PDB entry 8K5O | electron microscopy, 2.42 A resolution | chains l and h of the 56 polymer chains in the assembly

[Chain l]
Molecule: Beta subunit of light-harvesting 1
Source organism: Halorhodospira halochloris
UniProt: A0A0X8X9B2 (A0A0X8X9B2_HALHR); residue numbers follow UniProt; this construct covers 1-86
Amino-acid sequence (86 residues; numbered 1 to 86; the number before each row is that of its first residue):
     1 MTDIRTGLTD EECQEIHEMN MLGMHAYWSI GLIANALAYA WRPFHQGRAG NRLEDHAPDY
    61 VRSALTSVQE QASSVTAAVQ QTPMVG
Disordered / not traced: 1-3, 66-86
Ion coordination: Trans-Geranyl Bacteriochlorophyll B Mg near Asn35 (its only coordinating residue here)
Small-molecule neighbours:
  - Trans-Geranyl Bacteriochlorophyll B (A1LZM), molecule 1: Met19, Asn20, Gly23, Met24, Tyr27, Trp28
  - Trans-Geranyl Bacteriochlorophyll B (A1LZM), molecule 2: Asn20, Met21, Met24
  - Trans-Geranyl Bacteriochlorophyll B (A1LZM), molecule 3: Tyr27, Ile30, Gly31, Ala34, Asn35, Ala38, Trp41
  - Trans-Geranyl Bacteriochlorophyll B (A1LZM), molecule 4: Tyr27, Trp28, Gly31, Leu32, Asn35, Phe44, His45
  - Trans-Geranyl Bacteriochlorophyll B (A1LZM), molecule 5: Ile30, Ala34, Leu37, Ala38, Trp41
  - Trans-Geranyl 8-vinyl-bacteriochlorophyll B (A1LZQ): His17, Met21, Met24, His25, Trp28

[Chain h]
Molecule: Antenna complex alpha/beta subunit domain-containing protein
Source organism: Halorhodospira halochloris
UniProt: A0A0X8XBE4 (A0A0X8XBE4_HALHR); numbering as in UniProt (aligned over 1-65)
Amino-acid sequence (65 residues; each row starts with the number of its first residue):
     1 MWKLWKFVDF RMTAVGFHLF FALLAFAVHF ACISSERFNW LEGAPAAEYY MDEDPGIWKR
    61 TSYDG
Disordered / not traced: 64-65
Small-molecule neighbours:
  - Trans-Geranyl Bacteriochlorophyll B (A1LZM), molecule 1: Met1, Leu4, Trp5, Thr13, Phe17, Phe21
  - Trans-Geranyl Bacteriochlorophyll B (A1LZM), molecule 2: Leu4, Val8, Met12, Thr13, Gly16, Phe17, Phe20, Val28
  - Trans-Geranyl Bacteriochlorophyll B (A1LZM), molecule 3: Phe10, Thr13, Ala14, Phe17, His18, Phe20, Phe21, Leu24, Ala27, Val28, Ala31
  - Trans-Geranyl Bacteriochlorophyll B (A1LZM), molecule 4: Ala14, Val15, His18, Leu19, Phe21, Ala22, Ala25, His29, Phe38, Trp40
  - Trans-Geranyl Bacteriochlorophyll B (A1LZM), molecule 5: Phe21, Leu24, Ala25, Val28, His29, Cys32, Phe38, Ile57, Trp58
  - Trans-Geranyl Bacteriochlorophyll B (A1LZM), molecule 6: Ala22, Ala25, Phe26, His29, Ile33, Trp40
  - 2-O-octyl-beta-D-glucopyranose (BGL): Arg11, Val15, Leu19

[Chain l / chain h interface]
Pairs across the interface (28; chain l residue first):
  Ile4(l) - Asp9(h)
  Ile4(l) - Arg11(h)  hydrogen bond (backbone-side chain)
  Arg5(l) - Arg11(h)
  Thr6(l) - Arg11(h)
  Phe44(l) - Trp40(h)
  Gln46(l) - Arg37(h)
  Gln46(l) - Asn39(h)  hydrogen bond (side chain-backbone)
  Gln46(l) - Trp40(h)
  Gln46(l) - Gly43(h)
  Gln46(l) - Ala44(h)  hydrogen bond (side chain-backbone)
  Arg48(l) - Pro45(h)
  Arg48(l) - Ala46(h)  hydrogen bond (backbone-backbone)
  Arg48(l) - Glu48(h)  hydrogen bond (side chain-backbone)
  Arg48(l) - Tyr49(h)
  Ala49(l) - Pro45(h)
  Ala49(l) - Tyr49(h)
  Gly50(l) - Gly43(h)
  Gly50(l) - Ala44(h)
  Gly50(l) - Pro45(h)
  Asn51(l) - Glu42(h)
  Asn51(l) - Gly43(h)  hydrogen bond (backbone-backbone)
  Arg52(l) - Glu36(h)  salt bridge
  Arg52(l) - Glu42(h)
  Arg52(l) - Gly43(h)  hydrogen bond (backbone-backbone)
  Arg52(l) - Ala44(h)
  Arg52(l) - Pro45(h)
  Asp55(l) - Pro45(h)
  Leu65(l) - Glu42(h)
Other interface residues (no listed pair), chain l (13 interface residues in all): His45

[In short]
The chain l/chain h interface involves 13 residues from each chain; the contacts include 7 hydrogen bonds and
1 salt bridge. Among the polar pairs are Arg52(l)-Glu36(h), Ile4(l)-Arg11(h) and Gln46(l)-Asn39(h). 2
Trans-Geranyl Bacteriochlorophyll B molecules are bound between chain l and chain h.
Here chain l is Beta subunit of light-harvesting 1 and chain h is Antenna complex alpha/beta subunit
domain-containing protein, both from Halorhodospira halochloris. Entry 8K5O (Cryo-EM structure of the RC-LH
core comples from Halorhodospira halochloris) was determined by electron microscopy.
